7Z8J - chains X and x of the 9 polymer chains in the assembly; structure by electron microscopy, 3.93 A resolution.

Chain X (and x):
Molecule: BICD family-like cargo adapter 1
From: Mus musculus
Notes: chain x of this document is another copy of the same molecule, construct and numbering; everything in this record applies to it too
Reference sequence: A0JNT9 (BICL1_MOUSE); residue numbers follow UniProt; this construct covers 1-577
Chain sequence (577 residues; each row starts with the number of its first residue):
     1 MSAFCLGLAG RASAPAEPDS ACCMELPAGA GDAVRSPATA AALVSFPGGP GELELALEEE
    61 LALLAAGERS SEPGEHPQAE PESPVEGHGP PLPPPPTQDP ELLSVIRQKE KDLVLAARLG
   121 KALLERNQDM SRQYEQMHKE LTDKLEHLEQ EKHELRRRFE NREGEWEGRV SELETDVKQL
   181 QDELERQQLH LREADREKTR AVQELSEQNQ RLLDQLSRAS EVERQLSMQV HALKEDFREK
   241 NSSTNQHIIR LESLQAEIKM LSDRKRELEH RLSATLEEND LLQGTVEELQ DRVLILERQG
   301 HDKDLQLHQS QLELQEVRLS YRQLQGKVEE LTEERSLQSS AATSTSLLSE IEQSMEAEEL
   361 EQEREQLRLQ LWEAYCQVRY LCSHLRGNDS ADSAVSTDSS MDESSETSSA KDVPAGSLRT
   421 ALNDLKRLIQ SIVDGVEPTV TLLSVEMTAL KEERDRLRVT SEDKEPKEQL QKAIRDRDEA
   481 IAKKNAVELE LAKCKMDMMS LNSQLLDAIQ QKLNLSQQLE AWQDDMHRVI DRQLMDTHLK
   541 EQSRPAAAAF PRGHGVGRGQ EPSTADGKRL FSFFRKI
Not modelled in the structure: 1-99, 193-577
Curated features (UniProtKB/Swiss-Prot):
  - motif: A116 to G120 (CC1 box)
  - mutagenesis: K512 (K512M: Abolishes Rab6-binding)

How chain X and chain x interact:
Residue-residue contacts (73):
  L102(X) with L102(x), hydrophobic; L103(x), hydrophobic
  V105(X) with I106(x), hydrophobic
  I106(X) with L102(x); V105(x), hydrophobic; I106(x), hydrophobic
  K109(X) with I106(x); E110(x), salt bridge; L113(x)
  D112(X) with L113(x)
  L113(X) with K109(x); L113(x)
  G120(X) with L123(x)
  L123(X) with G120(x); L123(x), hydrophobic; L124(x); N127(x)
  L124(X) with L123(x), hydrophobic; R126(x)
  N127(X) with L123(x), hydrogen bond (side chain-backbone); R126(x); N127(x), hydrogen bond (side chain-backbone)
  M130(X) with M130(x); Y134(x), hydrophobic
  S131(X) with M130(x)
  Y134(X) with M130(x), hydrophobic; Q133(x); Y134(x), hydrophobic; M137(x), hydrophobic
  M137(X) with Y134(x), hydrophobic; M137(x), hydrophobic
  H138(X) with M137(x)
  L141(X) with T142(x)
  L145(X) with L141(x); K144(x); L148(x), hydrophobic
  L148(X) with L145(x), hydrophobic
  E149(X) with L148(x)
  E151(X) with K152(x), salt bridge; R156(x), salt bridge
  K152(X) with L148(x)
  L155(X) with R156(x)
  R156(X) with L155(x)
  R158(X) with F159(x)
  F159(X) with R158(x); F159(x), hydrophobic
  R162(X) with F159(x); E163(x), salt bridge
  E163(X) with R162(x), salt bridge; W166(x), hydrogen bond
  W166(X) with E163(x); W166(x), hydrophobic; E167(x); V170(x), hydrophobic
  V170(X) with W166(x), hydrophobic; V170(x), hydrophobic
  L173(X) with V170(x); L173(x), hydrophobic
  E174(X) with L173(x)
  V177(X) with L173(x), hydrophobic; V177(x), hydrophobic
  L180(X) with L180(x), hydrophobic; Q181(x)
  Q181(X) with L180(x)
  L184(X) with L180(x), hydrophobic; E183(x); L184(x), hydrophobic; Q187(x)
  Q187(X) with Q187(x), hydrogen bond (side chain-backbone); Q188(x), hydrogen bond
  H190(X) with L191(x)
  L191(X) with Q187(x); H190(x)
Also at the interface, not in a pair above, chain X (45 interface residues in all): L103, A116, T142, K144, R169, D176, Q188
Also at the interface, not in a pair above, chain x (48 interface residues in all): D112, A116, S131, H138, E151, R169, E174

In short:
Chain X and chain x form an interface of 45 and 48 residues respectively; the contacts include 5 hydrogen
bonds and 5 salt bridges. Among the polar pairs are K109(X)-E110(x), E151(X)-K152(x) and E151(X)-R156(x). From
UniProt: one mutagenesis site on chain X.
Chain X and chain x are both BICD family-like cargo adapter 1 (Mus musculus); the structure, Cytoplasmic
dynein (A2) bound to BICDR1, was determined by electron microscopy, deposited together with 7Z8K and 7Z8L.
